6IAT - chains A and D of the 8 polymer chains in the assembly; structure by electron microscopy, 3.30 A resolution.

# Chain A (and D)
Molecule: Major head protein
From: Staphylococcus phage P68
Notes: chain D of this document is another copy of the same molecule, construct and numbering; everything in this record applies to it too
UniProt: Q859I3 (Q859I3_9CAUD); residues 1-408 here = UniProt positions 1-408
Chain sequence (408 residues; each row starts with the number of its first residue):
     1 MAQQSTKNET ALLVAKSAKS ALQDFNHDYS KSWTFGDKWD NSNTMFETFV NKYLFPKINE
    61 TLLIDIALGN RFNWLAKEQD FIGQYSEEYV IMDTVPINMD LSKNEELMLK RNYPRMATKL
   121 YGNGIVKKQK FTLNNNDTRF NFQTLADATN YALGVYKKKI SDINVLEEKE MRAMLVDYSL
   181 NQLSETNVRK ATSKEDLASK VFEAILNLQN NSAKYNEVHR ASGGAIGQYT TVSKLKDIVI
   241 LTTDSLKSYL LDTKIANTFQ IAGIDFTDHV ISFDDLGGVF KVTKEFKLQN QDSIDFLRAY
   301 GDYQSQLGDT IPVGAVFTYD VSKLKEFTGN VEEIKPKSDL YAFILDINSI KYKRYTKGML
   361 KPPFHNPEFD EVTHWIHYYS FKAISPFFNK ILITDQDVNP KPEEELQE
Disordered / not traced: 1-3, 396-408 (chain D: 1-3, 397-408)
What the authors report for this chain:
  - conformationally variable residues: Thr253 to Gly263

# Chain A / chain D interface
Pairs across the interface - 94 pairs, chain A then chain D:
  Ala21(A) - Gln84(D)
  Ala21(A) - Asn123(D)
  Asp24(A) - Asn123(D)
  Asp24(A) - Ile125(D)
  Phe25(A) - Val126(D)  hydrophobic
  His27(A) - Thr310(D)  hydrogen bond (side chain-backbone)
  His27(A) - Pro312(D)
  Asp28(A) - Gln304(D)  hydrogen bond (backbone-side chain)
  Asp28(A) - Ser305(D)
  Asp28(A) - Asp309(D)
  Tyr29(A) - Leu297(D)
  Tyr29(A) - Asp302(D)  hydrogen bond
  Tyr29(A) - Ile311(D)  hydrophobic
  Tyr29(A) - Pro312(D)
  Tyr29(A) - Ala315(D)
  Tyr29(A) - Val316(D)
  Tyr29(A) - Phe317(D)  hydrophobic
  Tyr29(A) - Tyr319(D)  hydrogen bond
  Ser30(A) - Ile125(D)
  Ser30(A) - Ala315(D)
  Ser30(A) - Val316(D)  hydrogen bond (backbone-backbone)
  Lys31(A) - Ile125(D)
  Lys31(A) - Gly314(D)
  Lys31(A) - Ala315(D)
  Ser32(A) - Ile125(D)
  Ser32(A) - Glu170(D)  hydrogen bond
  Ser32(A) - Val316(D)
  Ser32(A) - Lys382(D)
  Trp33(A) - Glu170(D)
  Trp33(A) - Met174(D)  hydrophobic
  Trp33(A) - Asp177(D)
  Trp33(A) - Val316(D)  hydrophobic
  Trp33(A) - Ile334(D)  hydrophobic
  Trp33(A) - Lys382(D)
  Thr34(A) - Gly122(D)
  Thr34(A) - Asn123(D)  hydrogen bond (side chain-backbone)
  Thr34(A) - Lys382(D)  hydrogen bond (backbone-backbone)
  Thr34(A) - Ala383(D)
  Thr34(A) - Ile384(D)
  Phe35(A) - Lys119(D)
  Phe35(A) - Tyr121(D)
  Phe35(A) - Tyr178(D)  hydrophobic
  Phe35(A) - Gln182(D)
  Phe35(A) - Ile384(D)  hydrophobic
  Gly36(A) - Leu120(D)
  Gly36(A) - Tyr121(D)
  Asp37(A) - Lys119(D)
  Asp37(A) - Leu120(D)  hydrogen bond (backbone-backbone)
  Lys38(A) - Lys119(D)
  Lys38(A) - Arg220(D)
  Lys38(A) - Ala221(D)
  Lys38(A) - Ser222(D)
  Trp39(A) - Ser222(D)  hydrogen bond (backbone-side chain)
  Phe49(A) - Arg111(D)
  Val50(A) - Tyr113(D)
  Asn51(A) - Met116(D)
  Tyr53(A) - Thr118(D)  hydrogen bond (backbone-side chain)
  Tyr53(A) - Ser222(D)
  Tyr53(A) - Gly223(D)
  Leu54(A) - Glu87(D)
  Leu54(A) - Met116(D)  hydrophobic
  Leu54(A) - Thr118(D)
  Phe55(A) - Glu87(D)  hydrogen bond (backbone-side chain)
  Phe55(A) - Leu120(D)  hydrophobic
  Lys57(A) - Glu87(D)  salt bridge
  Asn135(A) - Phe81(D)
  Asn136(A) - Phe81(D)
  Asn136(A) - Val126(D)
  Arg139(A) - Asp80(D)  hydrogen bond (side chain-backbone)
  Arg139(A) - Phe81(D)  hydrogen bond (side chain-backbone)
  Arg139(A) - Ile82(D)
  Arg139(A) - Gly83(D)  hydrogen bond (backbone-backbone)
  Arg139(A) - Tyr355(D)  hydrogen bond
  Phe140(A) - Phe81(D)  hydrophobic
  Phe140(A) - Gly83(D)
  Phe140(A) - Gln84(D)  hydrogen bond (backbone-backbone)
  Phe140(A) - Asn123(D)
  Phe140(A) - Tyr379(D)  hydrophobic
  Asn141(A) - Gly83(D)
  Phe142(A) - Ile82(D)
  Gln143(A) - Ile82(D)
  Leu145(A) - Ile82(D)  hydrophobic
  Phe364(A) - Phe364(D)  hydrophobic
  His365(A) - Lys361(D)
  His365(A) - Pro362(D)
  Pro367(A) - Lys361(D)
  Pro367(A) - Pro362(D)
  Pro367(A) - Trp375(D)  hydrophobic
  Pro367(A) - His377(D)  hydrogen bond (backbone-side chain)
  Glu368(A) - Lys128(D)  salt bridge
  Glu368(A) - Tyr303(D)  hydrogen bond
  Glu368(A) - Trp375(D)  hydrogen bond
  Glu368(A) - His377(D)
  Asp370(A) - Lys361(D)  salt bridge
Also at the interface, not in a pair above, chain A (39 interface residues in all): Ser20, Asp40, Thr144
Also at the interface, not in a pair above, chain D (61 interface residues in all): Tyr85, Tyr89, Pro114, Gly124, Lys130, Ala173, Lys281, Gln306, Phe381

# Summary
39 residues of chain A and 61 residues of chain D are in contact; the contacts include 20 hydrogen bonds and 3
salt bridges. Polar pairs include Lys57(A)-Glu87(D), Glu368(A)-Lys128(D) and Asp370(A)-Lys361(D). From the
paper: conformational variability at Thr253(A).
Both chains are Major head protein (Staphylococcus phage P68). Entry 6IAT (Icosahedrally averaged capsid of
bacteriophage P68) was determined by electron microscopy together with 6IAB, 6IAC, 6IAW, 6IB1 and 6Q3G from
the same study.
